Entry 2DB3 (X-ray diffraction, 2.20 A resolution); this record covers chains E and A.

# Chain E
Molecule: 10-nt RNA strand
Sequence (10 nucleotides; row label = number of the first residue in the row):
     1 UUUUUUUUUU
Disordered / not traced: 8-10

# Chain A
Molecule: ATP-dependent RNA helicase vasa
From: Drosophila melanogaster
Notes: EC 3.6.1.3
UniProtKB: P09052 (VASA_DROME); numbering as in UniProt (aligned over 200-623)
Chain sequence (434 residues; numbered 190 to 623; the number before each row is that of its first residue):
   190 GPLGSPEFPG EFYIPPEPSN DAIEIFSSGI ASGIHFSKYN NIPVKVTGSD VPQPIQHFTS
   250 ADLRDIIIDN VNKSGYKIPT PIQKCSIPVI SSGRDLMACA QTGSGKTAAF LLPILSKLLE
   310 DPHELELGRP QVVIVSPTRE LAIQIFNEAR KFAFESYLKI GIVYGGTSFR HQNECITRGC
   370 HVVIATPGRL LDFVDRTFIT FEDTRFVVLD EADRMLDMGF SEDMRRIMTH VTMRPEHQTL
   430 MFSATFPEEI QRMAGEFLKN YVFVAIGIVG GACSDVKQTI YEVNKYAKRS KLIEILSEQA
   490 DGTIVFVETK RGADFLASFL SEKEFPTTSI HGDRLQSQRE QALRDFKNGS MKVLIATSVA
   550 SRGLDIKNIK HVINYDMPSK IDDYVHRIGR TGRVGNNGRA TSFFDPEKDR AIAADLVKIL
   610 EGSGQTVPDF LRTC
Disordered / not traced: 190-201, 622-623
Differences from the reference sequence: cloning artifact (190-199)
Curated features (UniProtKB/Swiss-Prot):
  - motif: Gln245 to Lys273 (Q motif), Asp399 to Asp402 (DEAD box)
  - binding site (ATP): Ala289 to Thr296
  - mutagenesis: Ile256 (I256N: Fails to bind and unwind RNA), Ile271 (I271M: Fails to bind and unwind RNA), Arg328 (R328A: Reduction in RNA-binding, reduced RNA-dependent ATPase and unwinding activities), Glu329 (E329A: Increase in RNA-binding and no significant change to RNA-dependent ATPase or unwinding activities), Gln333 (Q333A: Reduction in RNA-binding, drastic reduction in unwinding activities, no significant change to RNA-dependent ATPase activity), Arg378 (R378A: Reduction in RNA-binding, significantly reduced RNA-dependent ATPase and unwinding activities), Asp381 (D381A: Increase in RNA-binding), Gln525 (Q525A: Reduction in RNA-binding, abolished unwinding activities and no significant change to RNA-dependent ATPase activity), Arg528 (R528A: Reduction in RNA-binding, barely detectable RNA-dependent ATPase activity and completely defective unwinding activity), Thr546 (T546A: Moderately decreased the RNA binding, abolished both the RNA-dependent ATPase and unwinding activities), Arg551 (R551A: Reduction in RNA-binding, drastic reduction in unwinding activities and no significant change to RNA-dependent ATPase activity), Gly552 (G552E: Fails to unwind RNA), 1 further mutagenesis entry in UniProt
Small-molecule neighbours: AMP-PNP (ANP; phosphoaminophosphonic acid-adenylate ester): Gly218, Ile219, Ser221, Phe225, Phe247, Tyr265, Ile267, Pro268, Thr269, Gln272, Gln290, Thr291, Gly292, Ser293, Gly294, Lys295, Thr296, Ala297, Gln333, Glu337, Lys340, Glu400, Ala433, Gly552, Asp554, Arg579, Arg582, Val583

# Interface between chain E and chain A
Contacting residue pairs (34; chain E residue first):
  U2(E) - Glu497(A)  hydrogen bond to the sugar
  U2(E) - Thr498(A)  phosphate contact
  U3(E) - Arg403(A)  hydrogen bond to the base
  U3(E) - Glu497(A)  sugar contact
  U3(E) - Thr498(A)  phosphate contact
  U3(E) - Lys499(A)  hydrogen bond to the phosphate
  U3(E) - Thr546(A)  hydrogen bond to the phosphate
  U3(E) - Ser547(A)  sugar contact
  U3(E) - Val548(A)  sugar contact
  U4(E) - Pro326(A)  hydrogen bond to the sugar
  U4(E) - Thr327(A)  sugar contact
  U4(E) - Phe409(A)  base contact
  U4(E) - Lys499(A)  phosphate contact
  U4(E) - His520(A)  phosphate contact
  U4(E) - Gly521(A)  hydrogen bond to the phosphate
  U4(E) - Thr546(A)  hydrogen bond to the phosphate
  U4(E) - Val548(A)  phosphate contact
  U5(E) - Pro326(A)  sugar contact
  U5(E) - Thr327(A)  phosphate contact
  U5(E) - Arg328(A)  hydrogen bond to the phosphate
  U5(E) - Thr375(A)  phosphate contact
  U5(E) - Pro376(A)  sugar contact
  U5(E) - Gly377(A)  hydrogen bond to the sugar
  U5(E) - Phe409(A)  sugar contact
  U5(E) - Arg528(A)  salt bridge to the phosphate
  U6(E) - Arg328(A)  salt bridge to the phosphate
  U6(E) - Gly354(A)  hydrogen bond to the phosphate
  U6(E) - Thr375(A)  hydrogen bond to the phosphate
  U6(E) - Gly377(A)  sugar contact
  U6(E) - Arg378(A)  hydrogen bond to the phosphate
  U6(E) - Asp381(A)  hydrogen bond to the sugar
  U7(E) - Gly354(A)  phosphate contact
  U7(E) - Gly355(A)  hydrogen bond to the phosphate
  U7(E) - Arg378(A)  hydrogen bond to the phosphate
Interface residues without a listed pair, chain A (24 interface residues in all): Glu329, Tyr353, Thr356

# In short
Chain E and chain A form an interface of 6 and 24 residues respectively, with 15 hydrogen bonds and 2 salt
bridges. Among the polar pairs are U3(E)-Arg403(A), U2(E)-Glu497(A) and U4(E)-Pro326(A). Bound to chain A:
AMP-PNP.
Here chain E is a 10-nt RNA strand and chain A is ATP-dependent RNA helicase vasa (Drosophila melanogaster).
Entry 2DB3 (Structural basis for RNA unwinding by the DEAD-box protein Drosophila Vasa) was determined by
X-ray diffraction.
